PDB entry 3QGL | X-ray diffraction, 3.31 A resolution | chains A and F

[Chain A]
Name: Sorting nexin-27
Organism: Rattus norvegicus
Notes: fragment: PDZ domain
Reference sequence: Q8K4V4 (SNX27_RAT); residues 39-133 here = UniProt positions 39-133
Chain sequence (101 residues; numbered 1 to 133; 32 numbers in that range are skipped by the numbering (no residue carries them; nothing is unmodelled there); the number before each row is that of its first residue):
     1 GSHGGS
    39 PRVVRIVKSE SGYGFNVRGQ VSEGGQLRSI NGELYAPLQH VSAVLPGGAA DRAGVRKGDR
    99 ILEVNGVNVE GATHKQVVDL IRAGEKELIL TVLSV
Disordered / not traced: 1-5
Differences from the reference sequence: expression tag (1-6)
Curated features (UniProtKB/Swiss-Prot):
  - modified residue (Phosphoserine): Ser49, Ser60
  - mutagenesis: Tyr51 (Y51L: Abolishes interaction with KCNJ9)
Reported in the primary citation:
  - mutagenesis - Y51L, R56E, R56E/R66E: abolished binding to GIRK3
  - mutagenesis - R56E/R66E, R66E: increased binding to IRK1
  - mutagenesis - R66E: unchanged binding to GIRK3
  - mutagenesis - R56E/R66E/I119A: increased binding to WT IRK1
  - specificity-determining residues: Ile119 (proposed by the authors, not directly observed)
  - specificity-determining residues: Arg56, Arg66

[Chain F]
Name: G protein-activated inward rectifier potassium channel 3
Notes: fragment: C-terminus
Reference sequence: Q63511 (IRK9_RAT); residues 201-206 here correspond to UniProt positions 388-393 (UniProt number = residue number + 187)
Chain sequence (6 residues; numbered 201 to 206; the number before each row is that of its first residue):
   201 ESESKV
Curated features (UniProtKB/Swiss-Prot):
  - motif: Glu203 to Val206 (PDZ-binding)

[How chain A and chain F interact]
Pairs across the interface (23):
  Tyr51(A) - Val206(F)  hydrogen bond (backbone-backbone)
  Gly52(A) - Val206(F)
  Phe53(A) - Val206(F)  hydrogen bond (backbone-backbone)
  Asn54(A) - Glu203(F)  hydrogen bond
  Asn54(A) - Ser204(F)
  Asn54(A) - Lys205(F)
  Val55(A) - Glu203(F)
  Val55(A) - Ser204(F)  hydrogen bond (backbone-backbone)
  Arg56(A) - Ser202(F)
  Arg56(A) - Glu203(F)
  Gly57(A) - Glu201(F)
  Gly57(A) - Ser202(F)  hydrogen bond (backbone-backbone)
  Gln58(A) - Glu201(F)
  Val59(A) - Glu201(F)
  Val59(A) - Ser202(F)
  Ser80(A) - Glu203(F)  hydrogen bond
  His112(A) - Ser202(F)  hydrogen bond (side chain-backbone)
  His112(A) - Glu203(F)
  His112(A) - Ser204(F)  hydrogen bond (side chain-backbone)
  Val116(A) - Ser204(F)
  Ile119(A) - Val206(F)  hydrophobic
  Arg120(A) - Lys205(F)  hydrogen bond (side chain-backbone)
  Arg120(A) - Val206(F)
Interface residues without a listed pair, chain A (15 interface residues in all): Gly50
From the paper, about this interface:
  - pairs named by the authors: Tyr51(A)-Val206(F) (backbone contact), Gly52(A)-Val206(F) (backbone contact), Phe53(A)-Val206(F) (hydrophobic contact), His112(A)-Ser204(F) (hydrogen bond), Ile119(A)-Val206(F) (hydrophobic contact)

[In short]
15 residues of chain A face 6 of chain F across their interface; the contacts include 9 hydrogen bonds. Polar
pairs include Asn54(A)-Glu203(F), Ser80(A)-Glu203(F) and His112(A)-Ser202(F). The paper describes backbone
contacts between Tyr51(A) and Val206(F) and Gly52(A) and Val206(F); hydrophobic contacts between Phe53(A) and
Val206(F) and Ile119(A) and Val206(F); a hydrogen bond between His112(A) and Ser204(F). From the paper: Y51L,
R56E and R56E/R66E of chain A abolish binding to GIRK3; specificity determinants Ile119(A), Arg56(A) and
Arg66(A); 5 substitutions were tested in all.
Here chain A is Sorting nexin-27 (Rattus norvegicus) and chain F is G protein-activated inward rectifier
potassium channel 3. Entry 3QGL (Crystal Structure of PDZ domain of sorting nexin 27 (SNX27) in complex with
the ESESKV peptide ...) was determined by X-ray diffraction, deposited together with 3QDO and 3QE1.
